PDB entry 8SGJ | electron microscopy, 3.10 A resolution | chains L and H of the 3 polymer chains in the assembly

# Chain L
Name: Fab light chain
Source organism: Mus musculus
Notes: antibody fragment or engineered binder
Chain sequence (202 residues; each row starts with the number of its first residue; numbering starts at 0):
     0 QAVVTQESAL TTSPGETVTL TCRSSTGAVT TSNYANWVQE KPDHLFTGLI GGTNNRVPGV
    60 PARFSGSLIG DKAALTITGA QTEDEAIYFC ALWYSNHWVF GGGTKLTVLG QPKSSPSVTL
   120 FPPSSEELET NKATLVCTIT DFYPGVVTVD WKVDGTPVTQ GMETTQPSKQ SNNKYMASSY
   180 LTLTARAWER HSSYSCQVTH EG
Disordered / not traced: 110-201
Cystine bridges: C21-C89

# Chain H
Name: Fab heavy chain
Source organism: Mus musculus
Notes: antibody fragment or engineered binder
Chain sequence (249 residues; numbered 1 to 249; the number before each row is that of its first residue):
     1 QVQLQQSGAE LARPGASVKL SCKATGYSFT SYWMQWVKQR PGQGMEWIGA IYPGDVTSRY
    61 TQKFKGKATL TADKSSSTAF MQLRSLASED SAVYYCARWS GYYGSSSFDY WGQGTTLTVS
   121 SAKTTPPSVY PLAPGCGDTT GSSVTLGCLV KGYFPESVTV TWNSGSLSSS VHTFPALLQS
   181 GLYTMSSSVT VPSSTWPSQT VTCSVAHPAS STTVDKKLEP SGPISTINPC PPCKECHKCP
   241 APNLEGGPS
Disordered / not traced: 122-249
Cystine bridges: C22-C96

# Interface between chain L and chain H
Contacting residue pairs (31):
  Y33(L) - Y103(H)  hydrophobic
  N35(L) - S106(H)
  N35(L) - S107(H)
  N35(L) - F108(H)
  E39(L) - Q39(H)
  H43(L) - Y95(H)
  H43(L) - Q113(H)
  F45(L) - Q39(H)
  F45(L) - M45(H)  hydrophobic
  F45(L) - Y95(H)
  F45(L) - W111(H)  hydrophobic
  G47(L) - F108(H)
  G47(L) - D109(H)
  G50(L) - G104(H)
  G50(L) - S106(H)
  G51(L) - Y103(H)
  G51(L) - G104(H)  hydrogen bond (backbone-backbone)
  N54(L) - G104(H)
  V56(L) - S106(H)
  V56(L) - D109(H)
  F88(L) - M45(H)  hydrophobic
  W92(L) - R59(H)
  W92(L) - Y103(H)
  N95(L) - R59(H)  hydrogen bond (backbone-side chain)
  H96(L) - W47(H)
  H96(L) - T61(H)
  W97(L) - W47(H)
  W97(L) - S107(H)
  F99(L) - M45(H)
  F99(L) - W47(H)  hydrophobic
  F99(L) - F108(H)  hydrophobic
Also at the interface, not in a pair above, chain L (23 interface residues in all): V37, T46, I49, A90, S94, G100, G101
Also at the interface, not in a pair above, chain H (19 interface residues in all): Q35, V37, G44, Y60, S105

# In short
23 residues of chain L and 19 residues of chain H are in contact, with 2 hydrogen bonds. Among the polar pairs
are N95(L)-R59(H) and G51(L)-G104(H).
Chain L is Fab light chain and chain H is Fab heavy chain, both from Mus musculus; the structure, Cryo-EM
structure of human NCX1 in apo inactivated state, was determined by electron microscopy (same publication as
8SGT).
